5A86 - chains B and D of the 4 polymer chains in the assembly; structure by X-ray diffraction, 2.25 A resolution.

# Chain B
Name: Nuclear receptor subfamily 1 group I member 2
From: Homo sapiens
UniProt: O75469 (NR1I2_HUMAN); residue numbers follow UniProt; this construct covers 130-432
Chain sequence (314 residues; each row starts with the number of its first residue):
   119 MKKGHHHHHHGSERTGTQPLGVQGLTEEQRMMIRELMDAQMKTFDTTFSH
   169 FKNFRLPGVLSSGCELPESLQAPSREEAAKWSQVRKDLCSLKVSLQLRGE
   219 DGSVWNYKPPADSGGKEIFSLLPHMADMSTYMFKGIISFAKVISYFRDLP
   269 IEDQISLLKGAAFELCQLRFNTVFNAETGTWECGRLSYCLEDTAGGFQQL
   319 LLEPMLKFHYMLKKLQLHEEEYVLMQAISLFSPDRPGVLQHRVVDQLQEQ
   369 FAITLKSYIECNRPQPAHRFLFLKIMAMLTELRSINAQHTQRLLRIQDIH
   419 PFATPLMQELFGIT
Not modelled in the structure: 119-140, 178-191, 311-313, 432
Sequence notes: expression tag (119-129)
Small-molecule neighbours: D7E (4-chloro-N-[(1R)-1-[1-ethyl-6-(trifluoromethyl)benzimidazol-2-yl]ethyl]benzenesulfonamide): Leu209, Val211, Leu239, His242, Met243, Met246, Phe281, Gln285, Phe288, Trp299, Cys301, Tyr306, Met323, His327, His407
Curated features (UniProtKB/Swiss-Prot):
  - binding site (hyperforin): Ser247, Gln285 to Phe288, His407

# Chain D
Name: Nuclear receptor coactivator 1
From: Homo sapiens
Notes: EC 2.3.1.48
UniProt: Q15788 (NCOA1_HUMAN); numbering as in UniProt (aligned over 682-698)
Chain sequence (17 residues; each row starts with the number of its first residue):
   682 SLTERHKILHRLLQEGS
Curated features (UniProtKB/Swiss-Prot):
  - motif: Leu690 to Leu694 (LXXLL motif 4)
  - modified residue: Ser698 (Phosphoserine)
  - mutagenesis: Leu693 to Leu694 (Slightly affects interactions with steroid receptors. Abolishes interactions with steroid receptors; when associated with A-636; A-637; A-752 and A-753)

# How chain B and chain D interact
Residue-residue contacts - 23 pairs, chain B then chain D:
  Ile255(B) with Leu690(D), hydrophobic; Leu693(D), hydrophobic
  Lys259(B) with Leu693(D), hydrogen bond (side chain-backbone); Leu694(D); Glu696(D); Gly697(D), hydrogen bond (side chain-backbone)
  Val260(B) with Ser698(D)
  Ile269(B) with Thr684(D); His691(D); Leu694(D), hydrophobic
  Glu270(B) with Thr684(D)
  Gln272(B) with Leu694(D)
  Ile273(B) with Leu694(D), hydrophobic
  Leu276(B) with Leu694(D), hydrophobic
  Lys277(B) with His687(D), hydrogen bond
  Pro423(B) with Ile689(D), hydrophobic
  Leu424(B) with Ile689(D); Leu690(D), hydrophobic
  Glu427(B) with His687(D); Lys688(D), hydrogen bond (side chain-backbone); Ile689(D), hydrogen bond (side chain-backbone); Leu690(D), hydrogen bond (side chain-backbone)
  Leu428(B) with Leu690(D), hydrophobic
Also at the interface, not in a pair above, chain B (15 interface residues in all): Phe264, Ser274
Also at the interface, not in a pair above, chain D (13 interface residues in all): Leu683, Arg686

# Summary
15 residues of chain B and 13 residues of chain D are in contact; the contacts include 6 hydrogen bonds. Polar
contacts include Lys259(B)-Leu693(D), Lys259(B)-Gly697(D) and Lys277(B)-His687(D). Ligands of chain B:
compound D7E.
Here chain B is Nuclear receptor subfamily 1 group I member 2 and chain D is Nuclear receptor coactivator 1,
both from Homo sapiens. Entry 5A86 (Structure of pregnane X receptor in complex with a Sphingosine 1-
Phosphate Receptor 1 Antagonist) was determined by X-ray diffraction.
